Entry 6EVR (X-ray diffraction, 1.50 A resolution); this record covers chain A.

== Chain A ==
Molecule: Carbonic anhydrase 1
Organism: Homo sapiens
Notes: EC 4.2.1.1
UniProt: P00915 (CAH1_HUMAN); residues 0-260 here correspond to UniProt positions 1-261 (UniProt number = residue number + 1)
Chain sequence (261 residues; row label = number of the first residue in the row; numbering starts at 0):
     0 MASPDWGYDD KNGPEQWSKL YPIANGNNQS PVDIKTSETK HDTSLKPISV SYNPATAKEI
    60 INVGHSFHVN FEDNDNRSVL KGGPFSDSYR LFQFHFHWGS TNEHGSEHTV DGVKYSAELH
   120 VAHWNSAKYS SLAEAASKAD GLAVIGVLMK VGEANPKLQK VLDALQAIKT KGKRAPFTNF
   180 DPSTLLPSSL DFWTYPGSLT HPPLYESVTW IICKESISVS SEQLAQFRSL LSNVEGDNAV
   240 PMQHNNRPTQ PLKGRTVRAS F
Not modelled in the structure: 0-3
Swiss-Prot annotation at these positions:
  - active site: His64 (Proton donor/acceptor)
  - binding site (Zn(2+)): His64, His67, His94, His96, His119, His200
  - binding site (substrate): Thr199, His200
  - modified residue: Ala1 (N-acetylalanine)
Metal / ion sites: Zn2+: His94, His96, His119 (together with BZW)
Residues lining bound ligands: BZW (4-[(3S)-4-ethanoyl-3-(phenylmethyl)piperazin-1-yl]carbonylbenzenesulfonamide): His67, Phe91, Gln92, His94, His96, Glu106, His119, Ala121, Leu131, Ala132, Ala135, Val143, Ser197, Leu198, Thr199, His200, Pro202, Tyr204, Trp209
From the paper describing this entry:
  - binding site for BZW: Phe91, His94, Leu131, Ala135, Leu198, Thr199, Pro202

== Summary ==
Ligands of chain A: compound BZW. His94, His96 and His119 form the Zn2+ site. UniProt lists active-site
residue His64, 6 Zn2+-binding residues and substrate-binding residues Thr199 and His200. The paper reports a
binding site for BZW at Phe91, His94 and Leu131 among others.
Chain A is Carbonic anhydrase 1 (Homo sapiens); the structure, Crystal structure of human carbonic anhydrase I
in complex with the 4-(4 acetyl-3-benzylpiperazine-1 carbonyl)benzene-1-sulfonamide inhibitor, was determined
by X-ray diffraction (same publication as 6EX1).
